PDB entry 6GIQ | electron microscopy, 3.23 A resolution | chains L and M of the 32 polymer chains in the assembly

[Chain L]
Molecule: BJ4_G0001550.mRNA.1.CDS.1
Organism: Saccharomyces cerevisiae
UniProtKB: A0A6A5Q3X1 (A0A6A5Q3X1_YEASX); numbering as in UniProt (aligned over 1-457)
Chain sequence (457 residues; each row starts with the number of its first residue):
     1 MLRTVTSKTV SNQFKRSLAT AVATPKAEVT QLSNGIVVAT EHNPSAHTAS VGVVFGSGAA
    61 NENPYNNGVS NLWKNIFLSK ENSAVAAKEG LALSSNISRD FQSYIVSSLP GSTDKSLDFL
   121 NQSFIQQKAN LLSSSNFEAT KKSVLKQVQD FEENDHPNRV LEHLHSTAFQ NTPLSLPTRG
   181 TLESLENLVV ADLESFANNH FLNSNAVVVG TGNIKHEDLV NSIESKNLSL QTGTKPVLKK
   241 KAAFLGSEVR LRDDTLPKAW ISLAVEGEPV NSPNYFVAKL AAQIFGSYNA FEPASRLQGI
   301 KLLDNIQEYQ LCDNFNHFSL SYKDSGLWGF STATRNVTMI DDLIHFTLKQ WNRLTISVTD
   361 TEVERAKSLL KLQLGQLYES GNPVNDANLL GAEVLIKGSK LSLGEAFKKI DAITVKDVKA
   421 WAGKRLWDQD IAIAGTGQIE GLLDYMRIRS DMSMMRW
Not modelled in the structure: 1-26
Ligand contacts: 1,2-diacyl-sn-glycero-3-phoshocholine (PCF): Asp428, Ser453, Met455

[Chain M]
Molecule: Cytochrome b-c1 complex subunit 2, mitochondrial
Organism: Saccharomyces cerevisiae
UniProtKB: A0A6A5Q625 (A0A6A5Q625_YEASX); residue numbers follow UniProt; this construct covers 1-368
Chain sequence (368 residues; each row starts with the number of its first residue):
     1 MLSAARLQFA QGSVRRLTVS ARDAPTKIST LAVKVHGGSR YATKDGVAHL LNRFNFQNTN
    61 TRSALKLVRE SELLGGTFKS TLDREYITLK ATFLKDDLPY YVNALADVLY KTAFKPHELT
   121 ESVLPAARYD YAVAEQCPVK SAEDQLYAIT FRKGLGNPLL YDGVERVSLQ DIKDFADKVY
   181 TKENLEVSGE NVVEADLKRF VDESLLSTLP AGKSLVSKSE PKFFLGEENR VRFIGDSVAA
   241 IGIPVNKASL AQYEVLANYL TSALSELSGL ISSAKLDKFT DGGLFTLFVR DQDSAVVSSN
   301 IKKIVADLKK GKDLSPAINY TKLKNAVQNE SVSSPIELNF DAVKDFKLGK FNYVAVGDVS
   361 NLPYLDEL
Not modelled in the structure: 1-16

[Interface between chain L and chain M]
Contacting residue pairs - 51 pairs, chain L then chain M:
  Thr48(L) with Leu323(M); Ala326(M); Val327(M)
  Lys80(L) with Ala263(M); Ser265(M)
  Ser83(L) with Ala263(M)
  Ala84(L) with Ala263(M); Leu264(M)
  Ala87(L) with Leu264(M), hydrophobic; Tyr320(M), hydrophobic
  Lys88(L) with Leu264(M)
  Glu89(L) with Asn319(M)
  Gly90(L) with Asn319(M); Tyr320(M); Leu323(M)
  Ala92(L) with Leu323(M), hydrophobic; Lys324(M)
  Ser108(L) with Leu323(M)
  Leu109(L) with Leu323(M)
  Phe291(L) with Tyr129(M), hydrophobic
  Glu292(L) with Arg53(M), salt bridge
  Pro293(L) with Arg53(M); Gln57(M); Ser122(M); Ala126(M), hydrophobic
  Leu297(L) with Leu65(M); Val68(M); Arg69(M), hydrogen bond (backbone-side chain)
  Gln298(L) with Arg69(M), hydrogen bond (backbone-side chain); Glu72(M)
  Gly299(L) with Arg69(M); Glu72(M), hydrogen bond (backbone-side chain)
  Arg365(L) with Glu72(M), salt bridge
  Ser368(L) with Glu72(M); Leu73(M), hydrogen bond (side chain-backbone); Gly75(M)
  Leu369(L) with Glu72(M)
  Lys371(L) with Ile28(M)
  Leu372(L) with Ile28(M); Gly75(M); Gly76(M); Thr77(M); Thr92(M)
  Gly375(L) with Ile28(M)
  Gln376(L) with Ile28(M); Thr92(M)
  Glu379(L) with Thr26(M); Lys27(M), salt bridge
  Leu403(L) with Lys27(M)
  Gly404(L) with Lys27(M)
  Phe407(L) with Lys27(M)
Also at the interface, not in a pair above, chain L (35 interface residues in all): Ala27, His47, Ser107, Ala294, Arg296, Thr361, Glu364
Also at the interface, not in a pair above, chain M (35 interface residues in all): Pro25, Ala64, Leu74, Phe93, Leu94, Glu266, Ser268, Pro316, Lys322

[In short]
Chain L and chain M each contribute 35 residues to their interface; the contacts include 4 hydrogen bonds and
3 salt bridges. Polar pairs include Glu292(L)-Arg53(M), Arg365(L)-Glu72(M) and Glu379(L)-Lys27(M). Chain L
binds 1,2-diacyl-sn-glycero-3-phoshocholine.
Here chain L is BJ4_G0001550.mRNA.1.CDS.1 and chain M is Cytochrome b-c1 complex subunit 2, mitochondrial,
both from Saccharomyces cerevisiae. Entry 6GIQ (Saccharomyces cerevisiae respiratory supercomplex III2IV) was
determined by electron microscopy.
